Entry 8EO8 (X-ray diffraction, 2.30 A resolution); this record covers chains A and B of the 5 polymer chains in the assembly.

== Chain A ==
Molecule: MHC class I antigen
Source organism: Homo sapiens
UniProtKB: F4NBT2 (F4NBT2_HUMAN); residues 1-276 here correspond to UniProt positions 25-300 (UniProt number = residue number + 24)
Sequence (276 residues; row label = number of the first residue in the row):
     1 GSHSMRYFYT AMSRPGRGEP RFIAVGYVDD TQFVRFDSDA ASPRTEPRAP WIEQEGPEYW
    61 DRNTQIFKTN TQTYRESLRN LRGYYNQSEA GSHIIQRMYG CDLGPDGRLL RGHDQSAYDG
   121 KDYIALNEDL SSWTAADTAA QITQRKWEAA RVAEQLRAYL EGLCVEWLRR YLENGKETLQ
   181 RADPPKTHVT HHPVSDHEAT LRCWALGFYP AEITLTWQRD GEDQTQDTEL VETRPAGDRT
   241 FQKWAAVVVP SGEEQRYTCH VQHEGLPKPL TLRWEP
Not modelled in the structure: 1
Cystine bridges: Cys-101/Cys-164, Cys-203/Cys-259

== Chain B ==
Molecule: Beta-2-microglobulin
Source organism: Homo sapiens
UniProtKB: P61769 (B2MG_HUMAN); residues 1-99 here correspond to UniProt positions 21-119 (UniProt number = residue number + 20)
Sequence (100 residues; row label = number of the first residue in the row; numbering starts at 0):
     0 MIQRTPKIQV YSRHPAENGK SNFLNCYVSG FHPSDIEVDL LKNGERIEKV EHSDLSFSKD
    60 WSFYLLYYTE FTPTEKDEYA CRVNHVTLSQ PKIVKWDRDM
Not modelled in the structure: 0
Differences from the reference sequence: initiating methionine (0)
Cystine bridges: Cys-25/Cys-80
UniProt features mapped onto this chain:
  - modified residue: Gln-2 (Pyrrolidone carboxylic acid)
  - glycosylation: Ile-1 (N-linked (Glc) (glycation) isoleucine), Lys-19 (N-linked (Glc) (glycation) lysine), Lys-41 (N-linked (Glc) (glycation) lysine), Lys-48 (N-linked (Glc) (glycation) lysine), Lys-58 (N-linked (Glc) (glycation) lysine), Lys-91 (N-linked (Glc) (glycation) lysine), Lys-94 (N-linked (Glc) (glycation) lysine)

== Interface between chain A and chain B ==
Pairs across the interface (60):
  Phe-8(A) / Ser-55(B)
  Phe-8(A) / Phe-56(B)  hydrophobic
  Tyr-9(A) / Phe-56(B)
  Thr-10(A) / Phe-56(B)
  Thr-10(A) / Phe-62(B)
  Met-12(A) / Ser-33(B)
  Met-12(A) / Asp-34(B)
  Met-12(A) / Leu-54(B)  hydrophobic
  Val-25(A) / Asp-53(B)
  Val-25(A) / Leu-54(B)
  Val-25(A) / Ser-55(B)
  Tyr-27(A) / Ser-55(B)
  Tyr-27(A) / Tyr-63(B)  hydrogen bond
  Gln-32(A) / Asp-53(B)  hydrogen bond
  Arg-35(A) / Asp-53(B)  salt bridge
  Arg-48(A) / Asp-53(B)  salt bridge
  Ile-94(A) / Pro-32(B)  hydrophobic
  Ile-94(A) / Ser-33(B)
  Gln-96(A) / His-31(B)  hydrogen bond
  Gln-96(A) / Phe-56(B)
  Gln-96(A) / Trp-60(B)  hydrogen bond (side chain-backbone)
  Gln-96(A) / Phe-62(B)
  Arg-97(A) / Phe-56(B)
  Gln-115(A) / Trp-60(B)
  Ser-116(A) / Trp-60(B)
  Ala-117(A) / Trp-60(B)  hydrophobic
  Asp-119(A) / Ile-1(B)
  Asp-119(A) / His-31(B)
  Gly-120(A) / Arg-3(B)  hydrogen bond (backbone-side chain)
  Gly-120(A) / His-31(B)
  Gly-120(A) / Trp-60(B)
  Lys-121(A) / Ile-1(B)
  Asp-122(A) / Trp-60(B)  hydrogen bond
  His-192(A) / Asp-98(B)
  Arg-202(A) / Asp-98(B)  hydrogen bond (side chain-backbone)
  Arg-202(A) / Met-99(B)
  Trp-204(A) / Asp-98(B)
  Trp-204(A) / Met-99(B)
  Val-231(A) / Gln-8(B)
  Glu-232(A) / Lys-6(B)  salt bridge
  Glu-232(A) / Gln-8(B)  hydrogen bond (backbone-side chain)
  Glu-232(A) / Tyr-26(B)  hydrogen bond
  Glu-232(A) / Ser-28(B)  hydrogen bond
  Thr-233(A) / Tyr-26(B)
  Arg-234(A) / Gln-8(B)  hydrogen bond
  Arg-234(A) / Tyr-10(B)
  Arg-234(A) / Met-99(B)  hydrogen bond (side chain-backbone)
  Pro-235(A) / Tyr-10(B)  hydrogen bond (backbone-side chain)
  Pro-235(A) / Asn-24(B)
  Pro-235(A) / Tyr-26(B)
  Pro-235(A) / Leu-65(B)  hydrophobic
  Ala-236(A) / Arg-12(B)  hydrogen bond (backbone-side chain)
  Ala-236(A) / Asn-24(B)  hydrogen bond (backbone-side chain)
  Gly-237(A) / Arg-12(B)  hydrogen bond (backbone-side chain)
  Gly-237(A) / Leu-65(B)
  Asp-238(A) / Arg-12(B)
  Gln-242(A) / Tyr-10(B)
  Gln-242(A) / Ser-11(B)  hydrogen bond (side chain-backbone)
  Gln-242(A) / Arg-12(B)  hydrogen bond (side chain-backbone)
  Trp-244(A) / Met-99(B)  hydrogen bond (side chain-backbone)
Other interface residues (no listed pair), chain A (34 interface residues in all): Ile-23, Met-98
Other interface residues (no listed pair), chain B (26 interface residues in all): His-13, Asp-59

== In short ==
Chain A and chain B form an interface of 34 and 26 residues respectively, with 19 hydrogen bonds and 3 salt
bridges. Among the polar pairs are Arg-35(A)/Asp-53(B), Arg-48(A)/Asp-53(B) and Glu-232(A)/Lys-6(B).
Chain A is MHC class I antigen and chain B is Beta-2-microglobulin, both from Homo sapiens; the structure,
Cross-reactive 3180 TCR recognition of HLA-B*35:01-NP8 epitope from 2005 H1N1 influenza strain, was determined
by X-ray diffraction.
